Entry 5HCE (X-ray diffraction, 3.12 A resolution); this record covers chains B and D of the 4 polymer chains in the assembly.

[Chain B]
Molecule: Complement C5
Source organism: Homo sapiens
UniProt: P01031 (CO5_HUMAN); numbering as in UniProt (aligned over 19-674)
Amino-acid sequence (656 residues; numbered 19 to 674; the number before each row is that of its first residue):
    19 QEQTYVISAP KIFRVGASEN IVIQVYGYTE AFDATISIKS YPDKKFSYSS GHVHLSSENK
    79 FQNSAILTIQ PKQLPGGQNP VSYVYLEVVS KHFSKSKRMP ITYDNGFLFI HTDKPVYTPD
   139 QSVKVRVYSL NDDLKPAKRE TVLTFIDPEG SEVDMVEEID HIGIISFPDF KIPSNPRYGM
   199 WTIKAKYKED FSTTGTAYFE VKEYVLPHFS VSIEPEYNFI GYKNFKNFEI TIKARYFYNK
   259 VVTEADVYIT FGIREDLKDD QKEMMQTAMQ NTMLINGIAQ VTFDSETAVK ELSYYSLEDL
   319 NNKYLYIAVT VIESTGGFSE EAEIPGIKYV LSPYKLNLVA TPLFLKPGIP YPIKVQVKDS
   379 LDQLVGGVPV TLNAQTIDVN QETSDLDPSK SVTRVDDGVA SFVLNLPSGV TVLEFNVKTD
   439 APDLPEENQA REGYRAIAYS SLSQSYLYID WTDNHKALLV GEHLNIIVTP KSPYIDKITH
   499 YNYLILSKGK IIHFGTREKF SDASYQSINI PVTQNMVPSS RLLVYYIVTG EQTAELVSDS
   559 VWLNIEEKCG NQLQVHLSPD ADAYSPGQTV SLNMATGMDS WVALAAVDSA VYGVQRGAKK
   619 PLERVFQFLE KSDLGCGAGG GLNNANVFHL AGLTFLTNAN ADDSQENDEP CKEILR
Unresolved in the structure: 19, 612-619
Cystine bridges: Cys634-Cys669

[Chain D]
Molecule: Rhipicephalus appendiculatus RaCI1
Source organism: Rhipicephalus appendiculatus
Amino-acid sequence (81 residues; numbered -1 to 79; the number before each row is that of its first residue; numbers below 1 keep their minus sign (Gly-1 is residue -1)):
    -1 GPMEEVKTTP IPNHQCVNAT CERKLDALGN AVITKCPQGC LCVVRGASNI VPANGTCFQL
    59 ATTKPPMAPG DNKDNKEEES N
Unresolved in the structure: -1 to 12, 60-79
Cystine bridges: Cys14-Cys38, Cys19-Cys40, Cys34-Cys55

[Chain B / chain D interface]
Contacting residue pairs (10):
  Gly95(B) - Ala25(D)
  Pro98(B) - Ala25(D)  hydrophobic
  Gly168(B) - Ser46(D)
  Gly168(B) - Asn47(D)
  Ser169(B) - Ser46(D)
  Lys204(B) - Leu26(D)  hydrogen bond (side chain-backbone)
  Lys204(B) - Asn28(D)  hydrogen bond
  Asp208(B) - Leu26(D)
  Phe209(B) - Leu26(D)
  Ser210(B) - Leu26(D)
Other interface residues (no listed pair), chain D (7 interface residues in all): Asp24, Gly27

[In short]
The interface between chain B and chain D involves 8 residues on one side and 7 on the other, with 2 hydrogen
bonds. Polar contacts include Lys204(B)-Leu26(D) and Lys204(B)-Asn28(D).
Chain B is Complement C5 (Homo sapiens) and chain D is Rhipicephalus appendiculatus RaCI1 (Rhipicephalus
appendiculatus); the structure, Ternary complex of human Complement C5 with Ornithodoros moubata OmCI and
Rhipicephalus appendiculatus RaCI1, was determined by X-ray diffraction (same publication as 5HCC and 5HCD).
